7H28 - chains A and B; structure by X-ray diffraction, 1.80 A resolution.

[Chain A]
Protein: Serine protease subunit NS2B
Source organism: Zika virus
UniProtKB: Q32ZE1 (POLG_ZIKV); residues 46-89 here correspond to UniProt positions 1414-1457 (UniProt number = residue number + 1368)
Amino-acid sequence (46 residues; numbered 44 to 89; the number before each row is that of its first residue):
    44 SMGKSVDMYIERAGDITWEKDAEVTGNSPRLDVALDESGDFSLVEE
Not modelled in the structure: 44-49, 89
Differences from the reference sequence: expression tag (44-45)

[Chain B]
Protein: Serine protease NS3
Source organism: Zika virus
Notes: EC 3.4.21.91, 3.6.1.15, 3.6.4.13
UniProtKB: Q32ZE1 (POLG_ZIKV); residues 11-177 here correspond to UniProt positions 1509-1675 (UniProt number = residue number + 1498)
Amino-acid sequence (168 residues; each row starts with the number of its first residue):
    10 MKEVKKGETTDGVYRVMTRRLLGSTQVGVGVMQEGVFHTMWHVTKGAALR
    60 SGEGRLDPYWGDVKQDLVSYCGPWKLDAAWDGLSEVQLLAVPPGERAKNI
   110 QTLPGIFKTKDGDIGAVALDYPAGTSGSPILDKCGRVIGLYGNGVVIKNG
   160 SYVSAITQGKREEETPVE
Not modelled in the structure: 10-15, 172-177
Differences from the reference sequence: initiating methionine (10); conflict K107 (Arg1605 in Q32ZE1)
Swiss-Prot annotation at these positions:
  - active site (Charge relay system): H51, D75, S135
Small-molecule neighbours: N-methylisoquinolin-1-amine (A1AJ2): D129, Y130, P131, A132, S135, Y150, G151, V155, Y161

[How chain A and chain B interact]
Residue-residue contacts (94):
  D50(A) - R59(B)  salt bridge
  M51(A) - M26(B)
  M51(A) - V52(B)
  M51(A) - T53(B)
  M51(A) - L58(B)
  M51(A) - R59(B)  hydrogen bond (backbone-backbone)
  Y52(A) - R24(B)
  Y52(A) - V25(B)
  Y52(A) - M26(B)  hydrogen bond (backbone-backbone)
  Y52(A) - R28(B)  hydrogen bond
  Y52(A) - S33(B)
  Y52(A) - R59(B)
  I53(A) - Y23(B)  hydrophobic
  I53(A) - R24(B)
  I53(A) - M41(B)  hydrophobic
  I53(A) - F46(B)  hydrophobic
  I53(A) - R59(B)  hydrogen bond (backbone-backbone)
  I53(A) - S60(B)
  I53(A) - L65(B)  hydrophobic
  E54(A) - Y23(B)
  E54(A) - R24(B)  hydrogen bond (backbone-backbone)
  R55(A) - E17(B)
  R55(A) - T19(B)
  R55(A) - D20(B)  hydrogen bond (side chain-backbone)
  R55(A) - G21(B)
  R55(A) - V22(B)
  R55(A) - Y23(B)
  A56(A) - V22(B)  hydrogen bond (backbone-backbone)
  A56(A) - V100(B)  hydrophobic
  A56(A) - A106(B)
  G57(A) - G21(B)
  G57(A) - V22(B)  hydrogen bond (backbone-backbone)
  D58(A) - L98(B)
  I59(A) - G21(B)
  I59(A) - V22(B)
  I59(A) - V40(B)  hydrophobic
  I59(A) - L98(B)  hydrophobic
  I59(A) - L140(B)  hydrophobic
  I59(A) - G144(B)
  I59(A) - V146(B)  hydrophobic
  T60(A) - N108(B)  hydrogen bond (backbone-side chain)
  T60(A) - L140(B)
  W61(A) - E94(B)
  W61(A) - V95(B)
  W61(A) - Q96(B)
  W61(A) - Q110(B)
  W61(A) - L140(B)
  W61(A) - D141(B)
  W61(A) - K142(B)
  E62(A) - Q96(B)  hydrogen bond (backbone-side chain)
  E62(A) - N108(B)
  A65(A) - Q96(B)
  A65(A) - N108(B)
  E66(A) - I109(B)
  E66(A) - Q110(B)  hydrogen bond (backbone-backbone)
  V67(A) - E94(B)
  V67(A) - Q110(B)
  T68(A) - I109(B)
  T68(A) - Q110(B)  hydrogen bond (backbone-backbone)
  T68(A) - T111(B)  hydrogen bond (backbone-side chain)
  T68(A) - L128(B)
  G69(A) - T111(B)
  G69(A) - A127(B)
  N70(A) - L112(B)
  N70(A) - A127(B)
  S71(A) - L112(B)  hydrogen bond (side chain-backbone)
  S71(A) - P113(B)
  S71(A) - G114(B)
  P72(A) - G114(B)
  P72(A) - I115(B)  hydrogen bond (backbone-backbone)
  P72(A) - A127(B)
  R73(A) - I115(B)
  L74(A) - I115(B)  hydrogen bond (backbone-backbone)
  L74(A) - F116(B)
  L74(A) - K117(B)  hydrogen bond (backbone-backbone)
  L74(A) - I156(B)  hydrophobic
  D75(A) - K117(B)
  V76(A) - F116(B)  hydrophobic
  V76(A) - K117(B)  hydrogen bond (backbone-backbone)
  V76(A) - T118(B)
  L78(A) - K73(B)
  D79(A) - K73(B)
  E80(A) - K73(B)
  S81(A) - V72(B)
  G82(A) - V72(B)
  G82(A) - K73(B)
  G82(A) - N152(B)  hydrogen bond (backbone-side chain)
  F84(A) - F116(B)  hydrophobic
  F84(A) - N152(B)
  F84(A) - G153(B)
  F84(A) - V154(B)
  F84(A) - A164(B)  hydrophobic
  S85(A) - V154(B)
  L86(A) - V154(B)  hydrophobic
Interface residues without a listed pair, chain B (58 interface residues in all): T27, V36, A57, I123, P138, V155, V162

[In short]
33 residues of chain A face 58 of chain B across their interface; the contacts include 19 hydrogen bonds and 1
salt bridge. Polar pairs include D50(A)-R59(B), Y52(A)-R28(B) and R55(A)-D20(B). Ligands of chain B:
N-methylisoquinolin-1-amine. Curated annotation (UniProt) lists 3 active-site residues on chain B.
Chain A is Serine protease subunit NS2B and chain B is Serine protease NS3, both from Zika virus; the
structure, PanDDA analysis group deposition -- Crystal Structure of ZIKV NS2B-NS3 protease in complex with
Z1216833237, was determined by X-ray diffraction.
